PDB entry 4QH8 | X-ray diffraction, 1.90 A resolution | chains A and B of the 4 polymer chains in the assembly

# Chain A (and B)
Name: Dynein light chain 1, cytoplasmic
From: Drosophila melanogaster
Notes: fragment: lc8; chain B of this document is another copy of the same molecule, construct and numbering; everything in this record applies to it too
Reference sequence: Q24117 (DYL1_DROME); residue numbers follow UniProt; this construct covers 1-89
Amino-acid sequence (94 residues; each row starts with the number of its first residue; numbers below 1 keep their minus sign (Gly-4 is residue -4)):
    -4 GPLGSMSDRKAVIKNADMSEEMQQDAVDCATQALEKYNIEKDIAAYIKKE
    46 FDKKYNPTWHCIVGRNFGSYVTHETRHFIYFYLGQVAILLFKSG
Disordered / not traced: -4 to 3, 89
Construct notes: expression tag (-4 to 0)

# Interface between chain A and chain B
Pairs across the interface (54):
  Glu35(A) - Asn61(B)
  Glu35(A) - Phe62(B)  hydrogen bond (side chain-backbone)
  Glu35(A) - Gly63(B)  hydrogen bond (side chain-backbone)
  Lys36(A) - Gly63(B)
  Lys36(A) - Ser64(B)
  Ala39(A) - Ser64(B)
  Ala39(A) - Tyr65(B)
  Ala40(A) - Tyr65(B)  hydrophobic
  Lys43(A) - Tyr65(B)
  Lys43(A) - Thr67(B)  hydrogen bond
  Lys44(A) - Tyr65(B)
  Thr53(A) - Thr67(B)
  His55(A) - Tyr65(B)
  His55(A) - Val66(B)
  His55(A) - Thr67(B)  hydrogen bond (side chain-backbone)
  His55(A) - Phe86(B)
  His55(A) - Ser88(B)  hydrogen bond
  Cys56(A) - Ser64(B)
  Cys56(A) - Tyr65(B)  hydrogen bond (backbone-backbone)
  Ile57(A) - Phe62(B)  hydrophobic
  Ile57(A) - Gly63(B)
  Val58(A) - Phe62(B)
  Val58(A) - Gly63(B)  hydrogen bond (backbone-backbone)
  Gly59(A) - Asn61(B)
  Gly59(A) - Phe62(B)
  Arg60(A) - Asn61(B)  hydrogen bond (backbone-backbone)
  Asn61(A) - Glu35(B)  hydrogen bond
  Asn61(A) - Gly59(B)
  Asn61(A) - Arg60(B)  hydrogen bond (backbone-backbone)
  Asn61(A) - Asn61(B)  hydrogen bond (backbone-backbone)
  Phe62(A) - Glu35(B)  hydrogen bond (backbone-side chain)
  Phe62(A) - Val58(B)
  Phe62(A) - Gly59(B)
  Phe62(A) - Phe62(B)  hydrophobic
  Gly63(A) - Glu35(B)  hydrogen bond (backbone-side chain)
  Gly63(A) - Lys36(B)
  Gly63(A) - Ile57(B)
  Gly63(A) - Val58(B)  hydrogen bond (backbone-backbone)
  Ser64(A) - Lys36(B)
  Ser64(A) - Cys56(B)
  Ser64(A) - Ile57(B)
  Tyr65(A) - Ala39(B)
  Tyr65(A) - Ala40(B)  hydrophobic
  Tyr65(A) - Lys43(B)
  Tyr65(A) - Lys44(B)
  Tyr65(A) - His55(B)
  Tyr65(A) - Cys56(B)  hydrogen bond (backbone-backbone)
  Val66(A) - His55(B)
  Thr67(A) - Lys43(B)  hydrogen bond
  Thr67(A) - Thr53(B)
  Thr67(A) - His55(B)  hydrogen bond (backbone-side chain)
  Phe86(A) - His55(B)
  Ser88(A) - His55(B)  hydrogen bond
  Ser88(A) - Ser88(B)
Other interface residues (no listed pair), chain A (23 interface residues in all): Trp54
Other interface residues (no listed pair), chain B (23 interface residues in all): Trp54

# Overview
Chain A and chain B each contribute 23 residues to their interface; the contacts include 18 hydrogen bonds.
Among the polar pairs are Glu35(A)-Phe62(B), Glu35(A)-Gly63(B) and Lys43(A)-Thr67(B).
Chain A and chain B are both Dynein light chain 1, cytoplasmic (Drosophila melanogaster); the structure, LC8 -
Ana2 (237-246) Complex, was determined by X-ray diffraction together with 4QH7 from the same study.
